PDB entry 7KDF | X-ray diffraction, 2.72 A resolution | chains C and D of the 5 polymer chains in the assembly

== Chain C ==
Protein: Spc24
Organism: Saccharomyces cerevisiae
Chain sequence (100 residues; each row starts with the number of its first residue; note: 113 numbers in that range are skipped by the numbering (no residue carries them; nothing is unmodelled there)):
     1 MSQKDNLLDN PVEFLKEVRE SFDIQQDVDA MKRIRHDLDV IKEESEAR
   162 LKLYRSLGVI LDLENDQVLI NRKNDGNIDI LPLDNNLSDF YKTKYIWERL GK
Disordered / not traced: 1-4, 213

== Chain D ==
Protein: SPC25 isoform 1
Organism: Saccharomyces cerevisiae
Reference sequence: A0A6A5PX14 (A0A6A5PX14_YEASX); numbering as in UniProt; present here: 1-31, 138-221
Chain sequence (115 residues; each row starts with the number of its first residue; note: 106 numbers in that range are skipped by the numbering (no residue carries them; nothing is unmodelled there)):
     1 MASIDAFSDL ERRMDGFQKD VAQVLARQQN H
   138 VALYERLLQL RVLPGASDVH DVRFVFGDDS RCWIEVAMHG DHVIGNSHPA LDPKSRATLE
   198 HVLTVQGDLA AFLVVARDML LASL
Disordered / not traced: 1, 221

== How chain C and chain D interact ==
Residue-residue contacts (27):
  I41(C) with Q28(D)
  L162(C) with H31(D); V138(D), hydrophobic
  Y165(C) with Y141(D), hydrophobic; E142(D); L147(D), hydrogen bond (side chain-backbone); V149(D)
  L168(C) with L145(D), hydrophobic; A207(D), hydrophobic; L210(D), hydrophobic
  V170(C) with Y141(D)
  L172(C) with L140(D), hydrophobic; Y141(D)
  L174(C) with Q29(D); H31(D)
  K203(C) with L144(D)
  T204(C) with L144(D), hydrogen bond (side chain-backbone); L145(D); Q146(D)
  I207(C) with L144(D), hydrophobic
  W208(C) with L145(D), hydrogen bond (side chain-backbone); V211(D), hydrophobic; R214(D)
  L211(C) with V211(D)
  G212(C) with A207(D); A208(D); V211(D)
Other interface residues (no listed pair), chain C (23 interface residues in all): I34, L38, S45, R48, L164, S167, I171, V179, R183, F201
Other interface residues (no listed pair), chain D (23 interface residues in all): L25, R143, R148, F163, R168, L206

== Overview ==
Chain C and chain D each contribute 23 residues to their interface; the contacts include 3 hydrogen bonds.
Among the polar pairs are Y165(C)-L147(D), T204(C)-L144(D) and W208(C)-L145(D).
Chain C is Spc24 and chain D is SPC25 isoform 1, both from Saccharomyces cerevisiae; the structure, Structure
of Stu2 Bound to dwarf Ndc80c, was determined by X-ray diffraction.
